Entry 8HHL (electron microscopy, 2.87 A resolution); this record covers chains B and A of the 4 polymer chains in the assembly.

[Chain B]
Molecule: crRNA
Organism: Mycolicibacterium mucogenicum
Sequence (56 nucleotides; numbered -35 to 20; the number before each row is that of its first residue; numbers below 1 keep their minus sign (G-35 is residue -35)):
   -35 GUGUCAUAGC CCAGCUUGGC GGGCGAAGGC CAAGACGGAG AUGAGGUGCG CGUGGC
Disordered / not traced: -35 to -29
Metal / ion sites: Mg2+: G-22, C-21

[Chain A]
Protein: Cas12m2
Organism: Mycolicibacterium mucogenicum
Amino-acid sequence (598 residues; each row starts with the number of its first residue; numbers below 1 keep their minus sign (Gly-1 is residue -1)):
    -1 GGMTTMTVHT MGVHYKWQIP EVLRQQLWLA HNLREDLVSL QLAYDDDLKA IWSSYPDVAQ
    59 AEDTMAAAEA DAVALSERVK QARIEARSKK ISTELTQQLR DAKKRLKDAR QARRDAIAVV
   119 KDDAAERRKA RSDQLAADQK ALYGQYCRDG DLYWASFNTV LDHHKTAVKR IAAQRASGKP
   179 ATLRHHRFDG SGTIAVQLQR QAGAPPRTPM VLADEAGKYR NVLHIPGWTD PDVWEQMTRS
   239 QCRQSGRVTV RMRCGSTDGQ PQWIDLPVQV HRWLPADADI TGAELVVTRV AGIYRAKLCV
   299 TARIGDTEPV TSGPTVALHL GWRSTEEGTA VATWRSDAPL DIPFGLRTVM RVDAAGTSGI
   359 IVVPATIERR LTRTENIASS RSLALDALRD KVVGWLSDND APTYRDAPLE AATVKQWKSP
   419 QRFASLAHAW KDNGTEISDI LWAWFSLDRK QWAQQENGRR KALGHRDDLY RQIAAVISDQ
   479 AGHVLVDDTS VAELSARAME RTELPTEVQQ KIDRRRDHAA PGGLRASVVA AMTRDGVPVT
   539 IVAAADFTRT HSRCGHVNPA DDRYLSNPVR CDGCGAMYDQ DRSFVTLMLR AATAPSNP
Disordered / not traced: -1 to 0, 593-596
Metal / ion sites: Zn2+: His549, Cys552, Cys569, Cys572; Mg2+: Asp579 (shared with 1 residue of chain D)
From the paper describing this entry:
  - Zn2+ coordination: His549, Cys552, Cys569, Cys572
  - binding site for crRNA (chain B): Met4, His12, Arg237, Arg241, Arg245, His269, Arg270, Arg447, Lys448
  - binding site for TS: Met4, Gln195, Gln197, Arg301, Pro503
  - binding site for NTS: Arg111, Arg112, Arg126, Tyr141, Trp152, Asn156, Arg173, Gln197, His317, Asp579
  - mutagenesis - Y141A, W152A, N156A, Q195A, Q197A: decreased binding to DNA target
  - mutagenesis - R111A, R112A, R126A: decreased binding to target DNA
  - Mg2+ coordination: His317, Asp579
  - contacts within the chain: His317-Asp485 (hydrogen bond)
  - mutagenesis - H269A, R270A, D485A: unchanged catalytic activity on pre-crRNA

[Interface between chain B and chain A]
Contacting residue pairs - 103 pairs, chain B then chain A:
  G-27(B) with Arg371(A), sugar contact; Gln452(A), hydrogen bond to the base
  C-26(B) with Arg371(A), salt bridge to the phosphate; Gln452(A), sugar contact; Asn455(A), hydrogen bond to the sugar; Gly456(A), sugar contact
  C-25(B) with Asn455(A), phosphate contact; Lys459(A), phosphate contact
  C-24(B) with Tyr13(A), phosphate contact
  A-23(B) with His12(A), stacking on the base; Arg245(A), hydrogen bond to the sugar; Gln267(A), hydrogen bond to the sugar
  G-22(B) with Gly10(A), sugar contact; Gln267(A), base contact; His269(A), stacking on the base
  C-21(B) with Arg293(A), salt bridge to the phosphate
  U-20(B) with Lys459(A), phosphate contact; Gly462(A), sugar contact; His463(A), sugar contact; Asp466(A), sugar contact
  U-19(B) with Arg368(A), salt bridge to the phosphate; Lys459(A), salt bridge to the phosphate; His463(A), salt bridge to the phosphate
  C-12(B) with Lys448(A), phosphate contact
  G-11(B) with Ile291(A), base contact; Arg447(A), hydrogen bond to the base; Lys448(A), salt bridge to the phosphate; Ala451(A), base contact
  A-9(B) with Tyr13(A), base contact
  G-7(B) with Tyr13(A), hydrogen bond to the phosphate; Lys14(A), salt bridge to the phosphate
  C-6(B) with Arg245(A), salt bridge to the phosphate
  C-5(B) with Ser238(A), hydrogen bond to the phosphate; Arg241(A), salt bridge to the phosphate; Gln242(A), phosphate contact
  A-4(B) with Arg237(A), phosphate contact; Ser238(A), hydrogen bond to the phosphate; Arg241(A), salt bridge to the phosphate
  A-3(B) with Arg237(A), salt bridge to the phosphate
  G-2(B) with Arg237(A), salt bridge to the phosphate; Asp466(A), hydrogen bond to the base
  A-1(B) with Arg469(A), sugar contact; Ala473(A), sugar contact
  C0(B) with His269(A), hydrogen bond to the base; Arg270(A), base contact; Arg469(A), sugar contact; Arg532(A), salt bridge to the phosphate
  G1(B) with Met4(A), base contact; Thr5(A), sugar contact; Val6(A), hydrogen bond to the sugar; Arg270(A), salt bridge to the phosphate; Arg532(A), salt bridge to the phosphate
  G2(B) with Val6(A), sugar contact; Thr8(A), phosphate contact; Glu282(A), sugar contact; Lys295(A), hydrogen bond to the phosphate; Cys297(A), sugar contact
  A3(B) with His161(A), hydrogen bond to the sugar; Thr191(A), phosphate contact; Glu282(A), sugar contact; Val284(A), sugar contact; Lys295(A), salt bridge to the phosphate
  G4(B) with His161(A), sugar contact; Thr191(A), hydrogen bond to the phosphate
  A5(B) with Arg32(A), sugar contact; Ala165(A), sugar contact; Leu181(A), phosphate contact; His184(A), salt bridge to the phosphate
  U6(B) with Ala179(A), sugar contact; Thr180(A), sugar contact; Leu181(A), phosphate contact; Arg182(A), hydrogen bond to the phosphate; His184(A), salt bridge to the phosphate
  G7(B) with Pro178(A), sugar contact; Ala179(A), phosphate contact; Thr180(A), hydrogen bond to the phosphate; Arg182(A), salt bridge to the phosphate
  A8(B) with Ser493(A), sugar contact; Ala494(A), sugar contact
  G9(B) with Ser493(A), sugar contact; Ala494(A), phosphate contact; Asp511(A), phosphate contact; Arg514(A), sugar contact; Asp515(A), hydrogen bond to the sugar
  G10(B) with Met497(A), phosphate contact; Gln508(A), phosphate contact; Asp511(A), phosphate contact; Arg512(A), phosphate contact; Asp515(A), sugar contact
  U11(B) with Glu373(A), sugar contact; Gln508(A), phosphate contact; Arg512(A), sugar contact
  G12(B) with Ala376(A), sugar contact; Ser377(A), hydrogen bond to the phosphate; Ser380(A), hydrogen bond to the sugar
  C13(B) with Ser377(A), hydrogen bond to the phosphate; Ser380(A), sugar contact; Leu381(A), phosphate contact; Asp384(A), hydrogen bond to the sugar
  G14(B) with Asp384(A), phosphate contact
  G16(B) with Ile82(A), base contact
  G18(B) with Arg85(A), hydrogen bond to the sugar
  G19(B) with Arg85(A), hydrogen bond to the sugar
Other interface residues (no listed pair), chain B (39 interface residues in all): G-8, U17
Other interface residues (no listed pair), chain A (70 interface residues in all): Ile169, Thr236, Pro265, Val266, Thr299, Gln470, Gln507

[Summary]
39 residues of chain B face 70 of chain A across their interface; the contacts include 23 hydrogen bonds, 19
salt bridges and 2 aromatic stacking contacts. Among the polar pairs are G-27(B)-Gln452(A), G-11(B)-Arg447(A)
and G-2(B)-Asp466(A). From the paper: a binding site for NTS at Arg111(A), Arg112(A) and Arg126(A) among
others; Y141A, W152A and N156A of chain A, among others, reduce binding to DNA target; 11 substitutions were
tested in all.
Chain B is crRNA and chain A is Cas12m2, both from Mycolicibacterium mucogenicum; the structure, Cryo-EM
structure of the Cas12m2-crRNA-target DNA full R-loop complex, was determined by electron microscopy together
with 8HHM and 8HIO from the same study.
